Entry 2W4W (electron microscopy, 35.00 A resolution (very low resolution: no residue pairs are listed; an interface is given only as per-side residue counts)); this record covers chains C and Z of the 3 polymer chains in the assembly.

== Chain C ==
Molecule: Myosin heavy chain, striated muscle
Source organism: Argopecten irradians
UniProt: P24733 (MYS_AEQIR); numbering as in UniProt (aligned over 5-835)
Amino-acid sequence (831 residues; each row starts with the number of its first residue):
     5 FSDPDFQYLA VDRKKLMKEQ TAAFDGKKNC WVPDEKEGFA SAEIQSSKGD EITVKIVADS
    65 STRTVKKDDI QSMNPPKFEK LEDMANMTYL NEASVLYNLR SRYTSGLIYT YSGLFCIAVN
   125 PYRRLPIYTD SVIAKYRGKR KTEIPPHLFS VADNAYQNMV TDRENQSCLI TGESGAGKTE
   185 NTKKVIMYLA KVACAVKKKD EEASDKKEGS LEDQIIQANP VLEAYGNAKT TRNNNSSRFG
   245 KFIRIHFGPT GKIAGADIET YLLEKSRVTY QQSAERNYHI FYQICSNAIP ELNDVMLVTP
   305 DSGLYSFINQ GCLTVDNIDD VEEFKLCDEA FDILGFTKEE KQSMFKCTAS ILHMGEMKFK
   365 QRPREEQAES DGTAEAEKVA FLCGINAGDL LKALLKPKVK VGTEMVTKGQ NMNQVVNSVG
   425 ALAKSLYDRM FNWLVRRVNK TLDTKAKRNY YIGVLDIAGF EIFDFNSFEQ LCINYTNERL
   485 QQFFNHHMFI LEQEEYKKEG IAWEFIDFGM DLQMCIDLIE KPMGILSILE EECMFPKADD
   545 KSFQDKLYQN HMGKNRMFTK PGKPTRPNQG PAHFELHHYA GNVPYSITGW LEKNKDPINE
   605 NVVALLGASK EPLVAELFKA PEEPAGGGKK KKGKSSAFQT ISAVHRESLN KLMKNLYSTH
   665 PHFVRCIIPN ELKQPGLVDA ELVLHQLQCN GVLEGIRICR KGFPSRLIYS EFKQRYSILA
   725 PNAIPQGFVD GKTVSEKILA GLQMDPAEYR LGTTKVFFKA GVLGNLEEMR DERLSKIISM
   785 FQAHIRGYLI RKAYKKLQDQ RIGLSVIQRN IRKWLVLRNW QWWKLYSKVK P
Not modelled in the structure: 17-23, 197-215, 403-409, 621-642, 730-733
Curated features (UniProtKB/Swiss-Prot):
  - region: L653 to E675 (Actin-binding)
  - binding site (ATP): G176 to T183

== Chain Z ==
Molecule: Myosin essential light chain, striated adductor muscle
Source organism: Argopecten irradians
UniProt: P07291 (MLE_AEQIR); residues 4-154 here correspond to UniProt positions 5-155 (UniProt number = residue number + 1)
Amino-acid sequence (151 residues; numbered 4 to 154; the number before each row is that of its first residue):
     4 SQDEIDDLKD VFELFDFWDG RDGAVDAFKL GDVCRCLGIN PRNEDVFAVG GTHKMGEKSL
    64 PFEEFLPAYE GLMDCEQGTF ADYMEAFKTF DREGQGFISG AELRHVLTAL GERLSDEDVD
   124 EIIKLTDLQE DLEGNVKYED FVKKVMAGPY P

== How chain C and chain Z interact ==
At this resolution (35 A) residue pairs are not listed: 45 residues of chain C and 45 of chain Z lie at the interface.

== Overview ==
The chain C/chain Z interface involves 45 residues from each chain. UniProt lists 8 ATP-binding residues on
chain C.
Here chain C is Myosin heavy chain, striated muscle and chain Z is Myosin essential light chain, striated
adductor muscle, both from Argopecten irradians. Entry 2W4W (Isometrically contracting insect asynchronous
flight muscle quick frozen after a quick stretch step) was determined by electron microscopy together with
2W4V from the same study.
